Entry 3MOA (X-ray diffraction, 2.30 A resolution); this record covers chains P and H of the 3 polymer chains in the assembly.

Chain P:
Name: gp41 MPER-derived peptide
Chain sequence (18 residues; numbered 654 to 671; the number before each row is that of its first residue):
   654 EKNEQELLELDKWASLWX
Not modelled in the structure: 654-658
Modified / non-standard residues: NH2 (amino group) at position 671

Chain H:
Name: Anti-HIV-1 antibody 2F5 heavy chain
From: Homo sapiens
Notes: antibody fragment or engineered binder
Chain sequence (237 residues; each row starts with the number of its first residue; a row labelled like 35A-35B holds insertion residues (35A, then the next letters in order)):
     1 RITLKESGPPLVKPTQTLTLTCSFSGFSLSDFGVG
35A-35B VG
    36 WIRQPPGKALEWLAIIYSDDDKRYSPSLNTRLTITKDTSKNQVVLVM
82A-82C TRV
    83 SPVDTATYFCAHRRGPTT
100A-100N LFGVPIARGPVNAM
   101 DVWGQGITVTISSTSTKGPSVFPLAPSSKSTSGGTAALGCLVKDYFPEPV
   151 TVSWNSGALTSGVHTFPAVLQSSGLYSLSSVVTVPSSSLGTQTYICNVNH
   201 KPSNTKVDKRVEPKSCDK
Not modelled in the structure: 218
Cystine bridges: Cys22-Cys92, Cys140-Cys196

Chain P / chain H interface:
Residue-residue contacts (18; chain P residue first):
  Glu662(P) - Arg58(H)  salt bridge
  Asp664(P) - Tyr52(H)
  Asp664(P) - Arg95(H)  salt bridge
  Lys665(P) - Tyr52(H)
  Lys665(P) - Asp54(H)  salt bridge
  Lys665(P) - Asp56(H)  salt bridge
  Trp666(P) - Gly33(H)
  Trp666(P) - Arg95(H)
  Trp666(P) - Pro98(H)
  Trp666(P) - Arg100H(H)  hydrogen bond (backbone-side chain)
  Trp666(P) - Val100K(H)
  Ala667(P) - Arg100H(H)
  Leu669(P) - Pro98(H)  hydrophobic
  Leu669(P) - Arg100H(H)
  Trp670(P) - Ile100F(H)
  Trp670(P) - Ala100G(H)
  Trp670(P) - Arg100H(H)  hydrogen bond (backbone-backbone)
  NH2_671(P) - Arg100H(H)
Interface residues without a listed pair, chain H (13 interface residues in all): Phe32, Pro100E

Summary:
Chain P and chain H form an interface of 8 and 13 residues respectively; the contacts include 2 hydrogen bonds
and 4 salt bridges. Polar contacts include Glu662(P)-Arg58(H), Asp664(P)-Arg95(H) and Lys665(P)-Asp54(H).
Here chain P is gp41 MPER-derived peptide and chain H is Anti-HIV-1 antibody 2F5 heavy chain (Homo sapiens).
Entry 3MOA (Crystal structure of the neutralizing HIV antibody 2F5 Fab fragment (recombinantly produced Fab)
with 17 aa ...) was determined by X-ray diffraction.
